1LJL - chain A; structure by X-ray diffraction, 2.01 A resolution.

== Chain A ==
Protein: arsenate reductase
Organism: Staphylococcus aureus
Notes: EC 1.97.1.5
UniProtKB: P0A006 (ARSC_STAAU); numbering as in UniProt (aligned over 1-131)
Chain sequence (131 residues; each row starts with the number of its first residue):
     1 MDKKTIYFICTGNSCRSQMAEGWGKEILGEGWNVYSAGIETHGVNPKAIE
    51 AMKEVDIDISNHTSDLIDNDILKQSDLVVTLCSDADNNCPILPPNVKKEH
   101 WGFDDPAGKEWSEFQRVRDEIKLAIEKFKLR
Unresolved in the structure: 1
Ion coordination: K+: N13, S36, T63, D65
Curated features (UniProtKB/Swiss-Prot):
  - active site (Nucleophile): C10, C82, C89
  - binding site (K(+)): N13, S36, T63, D65
  - natural variant: D2 (D2T: In strain: SW18, SW4 and 2 more), G24 to N33 (sequence variant, change not given here; In strain: SW18), G24 to G31 (sequence variant, change not given here; In strain: SW24 and SW1; sequence variant, change not given here; In strain: SW4), D56 (D56G: In strain: SW18, SW4 and 2 more), D65 (D65N: In strain: SW24 and SW1), D70 to D76 (sequence variant, change not given here; In strain: SW18, SW4 and 2 more), N87 (N87V: In strain: SW18, SW4 and 2 more), I91 (I91S: In strain: SW4, SW24 and 1 more; I91T: In strain: SW18), P94 (P94T: In strain: SW18, SW4 and 2 more), E110 (E110P: In strain: SW18, SW4 and 2 more), L123 (L123I: In strain: SW4, SW24 and 1 more; L123V: In strain: SW18), K127 (K127N: In strain: SW18, SW4 and 2 more), 1 further natural variant entry in UniProt
  - mutagenesis: C10 (C10A: Loss of activity; C10S: Loss of activity; when associated with A-15), N13 (N13A: Loss of K(+) stabilization over Na(+)), C15 (C15A: 2-fold decrease in affinity for arsenate. Does not affect affinity for pNPP. Loss of activity; when associated with S-10), R16 (R16K: Loss of activity), S17 (S17A: 5-fold decrease in catalytic efficiency), E21 (E21A: Decreases the thermal stabilization effect of K(+)), S36 (S36A: Strong impact on thermal stabilization), H62 (H62Q: Uncouples the sulfate effect from the potassium effect on the kinetics), D65 (D65A: Loss of K(+) stabilization over Na(+)), C82 (C82S: Loss of activity), C89 (C89A: Loss of activity; C89L: Leads to a reductase locked in the C-10/C-82 intermediate form. Decrease in affinity for pNPP), D105 (D105A: 4-fold decrease in catalytic efficiency)
What the authors report for this chain:
  - catalytic residues: C10, C82, C89
  - mutagenesis - C10S, R16K, C82S: abolished catalytic activity
  - contacts within the chain: C10-S17
  - mutagenesis - N13A, S17A, D105A: decreased catalytic activity
  - catalytic residues: D105 (proposed by the authors, not directly observed)

== Overview ==
The K+ site is built by N13, S36, T63 and D65. From UniProt: 3 active-site residues, 4 K+-binding residues and
12 mutagenesis sites. The paper reports catalytic residues C10, C82 and C89 among others; C10S, R16K and C82S
abolish catalytic activity; 6 substitutions were tested in all.
Chain A is arsenate reductase (Staphylococcus aureus); the structure, Wild Type pI258 S. aureus arsenate
reductase, was determined by X-ray diffraction (same publication as 1LJU and 1LK0).
